PDB entry 7QFA | X-ray diffraction, 2.00 A resolution | chain A

[Chain A]
Name: Protein phosphatase 1 regulatory subunit 3C
Organism: Homo sapiens
Notes: fragment: CBM21 domain (residues 132-264); engineered mutation(s): First residue S derives from the expression tag
Reference sequence: Q9UQK1 (PPR3C_HUMAN); residue numbers follow UniProt; this construct covers 132-264
Sequence (134 residues; row label = number of the first residue in the row):
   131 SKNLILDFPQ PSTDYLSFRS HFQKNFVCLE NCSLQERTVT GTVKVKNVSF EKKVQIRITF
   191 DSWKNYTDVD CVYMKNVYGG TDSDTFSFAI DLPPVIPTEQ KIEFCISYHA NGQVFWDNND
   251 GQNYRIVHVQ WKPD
Not modelled in the structure: 131-132, 262-264
Sequence notes: expression tag (131)
From the paper describing this entry:
  - post-translational modification sites: K132, K174, K176 (citing earlier work)

[In short]
From the paper: modification sites K132, K174 and K176.
Chain A is Protein phosphatase 1 regulatory subunit 3C (Homo sapiens); the structure, Monoclinic crystal
structure of PTG CBM21 in complex with beta-cyclodextrin, was determined by X-ray diffraction, deposited
together with 7QF7, 7QFB and 7QM2.
